PDB entry 6DJV | electron microscopy, 3.90 A resolution | chains N and F of the 7 polymer chains in the assembly

== Chain N ==
Molecule: casein polyAlanine model
Organism: Bos taurus
Amino-acid sequence (26 residues; row label = number of the first residue in the row):
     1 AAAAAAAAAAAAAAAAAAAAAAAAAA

== Chain F ==
Molecule: Chaperone protein ClpB
Organism: Mycobacterium tuberculosis
UniProtKB: A0A045JSR5 (A0A045JSR5_MYCTX); residues 1-848 here = UniProt positions 1-848
Amino-acid sequence (848 residues; row label = number of the first residue in the row):
     1 MDSFNPTTKTQAALTAALQAASTAGNPEIRPAHLLMALLTQNDGIAAPLL
    51 EAVGVEPATVRAETQRLLDRLPQATGASTQPQLSRESLAAITTAQQLATE
   101 LDDEYVSTEHVMVGLATGDSDVAKLLTGHGASPQALREAFVKVRGSARVT
   151 SPEPEATYQALQKYSTDLTARAREGKLDPVIGRDNEIRRVVQVLSRRTKN
   201 NPVLIGEPGVGKTAIVEGLAQRIVAGDVPESLRDKTIVALDLGSMVAGSK
   251 YRGEFEERLKAVLDDIKNSAGQIITFIDELHTIVGAGATGEGAMDAGNMI
   301 KPMLARGELRLVGATTLDEYRKHIEKDAALERRFQQVYVGEPSVEDTIGI
   351 LRGLKDRYEVHHGVRITDSALVAAATLSDRYITARFLPDKAIDLVDEAAS
   401 RLRMEIDSRPVEIDEVERLVRRLEIEEMALSKEEDEASAERLAKLRSELA
   451 DQKEKLAELTTRWQNEKNAIEIVRDLKEQLEALRGESERAERDGDLAKAA
   501 ELRYGRIPEVEKKLDAALPQAQAREQVMLKEEVGPDDIADVVSAWTGIPA
   551 GRLLEGETAKLLRMEDELGKRVIGQKAAVTAVSDAVRRSRAGVSDPNRPT
   601 GAFMFLGPTGVGKTELAKALADFLFDDERAMVRIDMSEYGEKHTVARLIG
   651 APPGYVGYEAGGQLTEAVRRRPYTVVLFDEIEKAHPDVFDVLLQVLDEGR
   701 LTDGHGRTVDFRNTILILTSNLGSGGSAEQVLAAVRATFKPEFINRLDDV
   751 LIFEGLNPEELVRIVDIQLAQLGKRLAQRRLQLQVSLPAKRWLAQRGFDP
   801 VYGARPLRRLVQQAIGDQLAKMLLAGQVHDGDTVPVNVSPDADSLILG
Disordered / not traced: 1-158, 289-295, 408-529, 846-848
Residues lining bound ligands:
  - ATP-gamma-S (AGS; phosphothiophosphoric acid-adenylate ester), molecule 1: Asp178, Pro179, Ile181, Gly182, Arg183, Glu207, Pro208, Gly209, Val210, Gly211, Lys212, Thr213, Ala214, Glu279, Ile350, Leu354, Pro388
  - ATP-gamma-S (AGS), molecule 2: Arg571, Val572, Ile573, Gly574, Thr609, Gly610, Val611, Gly612, Lys613, Thr614, Glu615, Glu680, Asn721, Ile767, Gln768, Ala804, Arg805, Arg808
What the authors report for this chain:
  - binding site for casein polyAlanine model (chain N): Tyr251, Tyr655, Val656
  - mutagenesis - P410A, V656A, Y658A: abolished catalytic activity

== Interface between chain N and chain F ==
Residue-residue contacts - 7 pairs, chain N then chain F:
  Ala1(N) - Lys250(F)  hydrogen bond (backbone-backbone)
  Ala1(N) - Tyr251(F)  hydrophobic
  Ala2(N) - Lys250(F)  hydrogen bond (backbone-backbone)
  Ala13(N) - Gly654(F)
  Ala13(N) - Tyr655(F)
  Ala14(N) - Tyr655(F)
  Ala15(N) - Val656(F)  hydrophobic
Also at the interface, not in a pair above, chain N (6 interface residues in all): Ala18
Also at the interface, not in a pair above, chain F (7 interface residues in all): Arg252, His643

== Overview ==
6 residues of chain N face 7 of chain F across their interface; the contacts include 2 hydrogen bonds.
Backbone hydrogen bonds pair Ala1(N)-Lys250(F) and Ala2(N)-Lys250(F). The paper reports a binding site for
casein polyAlanine model (chain N) at Tyr251(F), Tyr655(F) and Val656(F); P410A, V656A and Y658A of chain F
abolish catalytic activity.
Chain N is casein polyAlanine model (Bos taurus) and chain F is Chaperone protein ClpB (Mycobacterium
tuberculosis); the structure, Mtb ClpB in complex with ATPgammaS and casein, Conformer 2, was determined by
electron microscopy (same publication as 6DJU and 6ED3).
